PDB entry 7SQ1 | electron microscopy, 3.80 A resolution | chains B and F of the 10 polymer chains in the assembly

== Chain B (and F) ==
Protein: Transmembrane protein gp41
Organism: Human immunodeficiency virus 1
Notes: chain F of this document is another copy of the same molecule, construct and numbering; everything in this record applies to it too
Reference sequence: Q2N0S6 (Q2N0S6_9HIV1); residues 512-664 here correspond to UniProt positions 509-661 (UniProt number = residue number - 3)
Amino-acid sequence (153 residues; numbered 512 to 664; the number before each row is that of its first residue):
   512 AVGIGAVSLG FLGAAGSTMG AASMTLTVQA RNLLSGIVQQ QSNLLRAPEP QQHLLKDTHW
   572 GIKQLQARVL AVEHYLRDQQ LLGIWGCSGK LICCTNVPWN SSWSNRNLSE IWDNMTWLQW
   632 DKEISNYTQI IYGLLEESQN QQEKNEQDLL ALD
Disordered / not traced: 512-519, 546-569
Construct notes: conflict Ser519 (Phe516 in Q2N0S6), Pro559 (Ile556 in Q2N0S6), Pro561 (Ala558 in Q2N0S6), Asp568 (Leu565 in Q2N0S6), His570 (Val567 in Q2N0S6), His585 (Arg582 in Q2N0S6), Cys605 (Thr602 in Q2N0S6)
Disulfide bonds: Cys598-Cys604
Glycans and other covalent adducts: N-acetylglucosamine (NAG) linked to Asn611, Asn618, Asn625, Asn637

== How chain B and chain F interact ==
Residue-residue contacts (19; chain B residue first):
  Ser534(B) - Lys655(F)  hydrogen bond (backbone-side chain)
  Met535(B) - Asn656(F)
  Thr538(B) - Ile595(F)
  Thr538(B) - Glu647(F)
  Thr538(B) - Asn651(F)  hydrogen bond
  Ala541(B) - Gln591(F)  hydrogen bond (backbone-side chain)
  Arg542(B) - Ile595(F)
  Arg542(B) - Glu647(F)  salt bridge
  Leu545(B) - Leu587(F)
  Leu545(B) - Arg588(F)  hydrogen bond (backbone-side chain)
  Ile573(B) - Ile573(F)  hydrophobic
  Leu576(B) - Leu576(F)  hydrophobic
  Leu576(B) - Gln577(F)
  Arg579(B) - Gln577(F)  hydrogen bond
  Arg579(B) - Val580(F)
  Arg579(B) - Leu581(F)
  Arg579(B) - Glu584(F)  salt bridge
  Val583(B) - Leu587(F)  hydrophobic
  Ile603(B) - Asp659(F)
Interface residues without a listed pair, chain B (16 interface residues in all): Val580, Tyr586, Leu587, Leu602, Cys605
Interface residues without a listed pair, chain F (17 interface residues in all): Val583, Ala662

== Summary ==
Chain B and chain F form an interface of 16 and 17 residues respectively; the contacts include 5 hydrogen
bonds and 2 salt bridges. Polar pairs include Arg542(B)-Glu647(F), Arg579(B)-Glu584(F) and
Ser534(B)-Lys655(F). N-acetylglucosamine is covalently linked to Asn611(B), Asn618(B), Asn625(B) and
Asn637(B).
Both chains are Transmembrane protein gp41 (Human immunodeficiency virus 1). Entry 7SQ1 (BG505.MD39TS Env
trimer in complex with Fab from antibody C05) was determined by electron microscopy.
